Entry 7JG2 (electron microscopy, 3.30 A resolution); this record covers chains A and E of the 6 polymer chains in the assembly.

Chain A:
Molecule: Igh protein
Organism: Mus musculus
UniProtKB: Q99M22 (Q99M22_MOUSE); residues 113-467 here correspond to UniProt positions 125-479 (UniProt number = residue number + 12)
Amino-acid sequence (355 residues; row label = number of the first residue in the row):
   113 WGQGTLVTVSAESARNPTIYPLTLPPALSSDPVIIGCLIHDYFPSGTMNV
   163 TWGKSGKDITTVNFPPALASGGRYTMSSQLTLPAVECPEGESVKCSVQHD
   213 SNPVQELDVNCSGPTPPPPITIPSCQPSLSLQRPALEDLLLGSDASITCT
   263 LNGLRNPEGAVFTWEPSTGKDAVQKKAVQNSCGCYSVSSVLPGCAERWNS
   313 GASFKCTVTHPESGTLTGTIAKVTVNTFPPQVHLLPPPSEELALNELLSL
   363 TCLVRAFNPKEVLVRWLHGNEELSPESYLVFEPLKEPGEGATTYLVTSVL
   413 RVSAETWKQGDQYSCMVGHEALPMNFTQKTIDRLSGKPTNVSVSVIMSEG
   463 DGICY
Unresolved in the structure: 113-236
Disulfide bonds: Cys237-Cys296, Cys261-Cys318, Cys364-Cys427
Covalently attached groups: N-acetylglucosamine (NAG) linked to Asn437

Chain E:
Molecule: Polymeric immunoglobulin receptor
Organism: Mus musculus
UniProtKB: O70570 (PIGR_MOUSE); residues 1-549 here correspond to UniProt positions 19-567 (UniProt number = residue number + 18)
Amino-acid sequence (549 residues; each row starts with the number of its first residue):
     1 KSPIFGPQEVSSIEGDSVSITCYYPDTSVNRHTRKYWCRQGASGMCTTLI
    51 SSNGYLSKEYSGRANLINFPENNTFVINIEQLTQDDTGSYKCGLGTSNRG
   101 LSFDVSLEVSQVPELPSDTHVYTKDIGRNVTIECPFKRENAPSKKSLCKK
   151 TNQSCELVIDSTEKVNPSYIGRAKLFMKGTDLTVFYVNISHLTHNDAGLY
   201 ICQAGEGPSADKKNVDLQVLAPEPELLYKDLRSSVTFECDLGREVANEAK
   251 YLCRMNKETCDVIINTLGKRDPDFEGRILITPKDDNGRFSVLITGLRKED
   301 AGHYQCGAHSSGLPQEGWPIQTWQLFVNEESTIPNRRSVVKGVTGGSVAI
   351 ACPYNPKESSSLKYWCRWEGDGNGHCPVLVGTQAQVQEEYEGRLALFDQP
   401 GNGTYTVILNQLTTEDAGFYWCLTNGDSRWRTTIELQVAEATREPNLEVT
   451 PQNATAVLGETFTVSCHYPCKFYSQEKYWCKWSNKGCHILPSHDEGARQS
   501 SVSCDQSSQLVSMTLNPVSKEDEGWYWCGVKQGQTYGETTAIYIAVEER
Unresolved in the structure: 1, 497-508, 549
Curated features (UniProtKB/Swiss-Prot):
  - glycosylation (N-linked (GlcNAc...) asparagine): Asn72, Asn129, Asn152, Asn188, Asn402, Asn453
Disulfide bonds: Cys22-Cys92, Cys38-Cys46, Cys134-Cys202, Cys239-Cys306, Cys253-Cys260, Cys352-Cys422, Cys366-Cys376, Cys466-Cys528
Covalently attached groups: N-acetylglucosamine (NAG) linked to Asn72, Asn129, Asn188

Chain A / chain E interface:
Pairs across the interface - 6 pairs, chain A then chain E:
  Phe340(A) with Ser52(E); Asn53(E)
  Glu401(A) with Leu56(E); Ser61(E)
  Gly402(A) with Leu56(E)
  Ala403(A) with Gly54(E)
Interface residues without a listed pair, chain A (6 interface residues in all): Ala368, Thr405
Interface residues without a listed pair, chain E (6 interface residues in all): Lys58

Overview:
Chain A and chain E each contribute 6 residues to their interface. N-acetylglucosamine is covalently linked to
Asn437(A). N-acetylglucosamine is covalently linked to Asn72(E), Asn129(E) and Asn188(E).
Here chain A is Igh protein and chain E is Polymeric immunoglobulin receptor, both from Mus musculus. Entry
7JG2 (Secretory Immunoglobin A (SIgA)) was determined by electron microscopy, deposited together with 7JG1.
